Entry 8RBQ (electron microscopy, 3.32 A resolution); this record covers chains C and H of the 7 polymer chains in the assembly.

# Chain C
Name: Ion-translocating oxidoreductase complex subunit C
Organism: Azotobacter vinelandii DJ
Notes: EC 7.-.-.-
Reference sequence: C1DMA6 (C1DMA6_AZOVD); residues 1-496 here = UniProt positions 1-496
Sequence (496 residues; each row starts with the number of its first residue):
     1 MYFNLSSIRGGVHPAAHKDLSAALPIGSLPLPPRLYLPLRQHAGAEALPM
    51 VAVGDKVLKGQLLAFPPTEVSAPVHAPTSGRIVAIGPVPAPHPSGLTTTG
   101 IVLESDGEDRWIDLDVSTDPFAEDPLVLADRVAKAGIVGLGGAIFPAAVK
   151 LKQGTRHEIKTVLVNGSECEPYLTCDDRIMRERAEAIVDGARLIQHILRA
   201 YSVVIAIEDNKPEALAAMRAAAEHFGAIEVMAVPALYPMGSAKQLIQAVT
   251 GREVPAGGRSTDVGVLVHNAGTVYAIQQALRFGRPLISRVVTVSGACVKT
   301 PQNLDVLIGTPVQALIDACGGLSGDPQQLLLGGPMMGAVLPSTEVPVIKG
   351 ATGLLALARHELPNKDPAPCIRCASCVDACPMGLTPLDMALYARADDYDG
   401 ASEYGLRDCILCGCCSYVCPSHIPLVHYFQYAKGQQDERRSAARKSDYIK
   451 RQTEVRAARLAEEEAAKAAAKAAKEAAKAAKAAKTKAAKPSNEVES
Disordered / not traced: 1, 479-496
Ion coordination: 4Fe-4S cluster Fe site 1: C370, C373, C376, C419; 4Fe-4S cluster Fe site 2: C380, C409, C412, C415
Small-molecule neighbours:
  - FMN (flavin mononucleotide): G139, L140, G141, G142, A143, K150, N165, S167, C169, E170, D176, G240, S241, A242, V267, H268, N269, T272, M336, I410, C412
  - 4Fe-4S cluster (SF4), molecule 1: C370, I371, R372, C373, A374, S375, C376, L387, V418, C419, P420, S421, I423, L425
  - 4Fe-4S cluster (SF4), molecule 2: C380, P381, M382, L384, P386, M389, C409, I410, L411, C412, G413, C414, C415, F429

# Chain H
Name: Protein RnfH
Organism: Azotobacter vinelandii DJ
Reference sequence: Q9F5Y0 (RNFH_AZOVD); numbering as in UniProt (aligned over 1-86)
Sequence (86 residues; each row starts with the number of its first residue):
     1 MRVSVVYADPAKPLQLSCKVEDGCSVEQAIQQSGVLRCCPDIDLKKQKVG
    51 VFGKFVKLDSPLKDGDRIEIYQRVTRVDDDDDDDDD
Disordered / not traced: 1, 73-86

# Chain C / chain H interface
Contacting residue pairs - 6 pairs, chain C then chain H:
  L48(C) - L16(H)  hydrophobic
  P49(C) - C38(H)
  M50(C) - R37(H)
  F65(C) - R37(H)
  F65(C) - C38(H)  hydrophobic
  R459(C) - F52(H)
Interface residues without a listed pair, chain H (6 interface residues in all): L14, G34

# Overview
5 residues of chain C and 6 residues of chain H are in contact. Ligands of chain C: flavin mononucleotide and
4Fe-4S cluster. The 4Fe-4S cluster Fe site 1 is built by C370(C), C373(C), C376(C) and C419(C).
Here chain C is Ion-translocating oxidoreductase complex subunit C and chain H is Protein RnfH, both from
Azotobacter vinelandii DJ. Entry 8RBQ (Cryo-EM structure of the NADH:ferredoxin oxidoreductase RNF from
Azotobacter vinelandii, dithionite reduced) was determined by electron microscopy, deposited together with
8RB8, 8RB9, 8RBM and 8AHX.
